Entry 2WU7 (X-ray diffraction, 2.25 A resolution); this record covers chain A.

== Chain A ==
Molecule: Dual specificity protein kinase CLK3
Source organism: Homo sapiens
Notes: EC 2.7.12.1
Reference sequence: P49761 (CLK3_HUMAN); numbering as in UniProt (aligned over 127-484)
Sequence (381 residues; row label = number of the first residue in the row):
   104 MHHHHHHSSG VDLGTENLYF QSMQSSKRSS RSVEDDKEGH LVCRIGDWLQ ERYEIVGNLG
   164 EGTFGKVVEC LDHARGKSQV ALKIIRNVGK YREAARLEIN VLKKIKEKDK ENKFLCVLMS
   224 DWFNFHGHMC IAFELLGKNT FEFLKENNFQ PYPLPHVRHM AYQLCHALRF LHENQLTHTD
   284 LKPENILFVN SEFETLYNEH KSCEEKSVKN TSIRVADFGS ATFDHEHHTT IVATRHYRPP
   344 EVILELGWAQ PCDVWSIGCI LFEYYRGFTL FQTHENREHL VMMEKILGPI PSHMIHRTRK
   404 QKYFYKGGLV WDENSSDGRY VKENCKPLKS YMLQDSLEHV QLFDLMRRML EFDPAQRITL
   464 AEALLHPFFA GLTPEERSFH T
Unresolved in the structure: 104-134, 483-484
Residues lining bound ligands: V25 (ethyl 3-[(E)-2-amino-1-cyanoethenyl]-6,7-dichloro-1-methyl-1H-indole-2-carboxylate): Leu162, Gly163, Glu164, Gly165, Phe167, Val170, Ala184, Lys186, Glu201, Val220, Phe236, Glu237, Leu238, Leu239, Asn242, Glu287, Asn288, Leu290, Ala319, Asp320
Reported in the primary citation:
  - conformationally variable residues (loop rearrangement): Phe167

== Summary ==
Chain A binds compound V25. The paper reports conformational variability at Phe167.
Chain A is Dual specificity protein kinase CLK3 (Homo sapiens); the structure, Crystal Structure of the Human
CLK3 in complex with V25, was determined by X-ray diffraction (same publication as 2WU6 and 2VAG).
